8S9X - chains A and F of the 7 polymer chains in the assembly; structure by electron microscopy, 3.44 A resolution.

# Chain A
Protein: Cas7-Cas5-Cas11
From: Synechocystis sp. PCC 6803
UniProtKB: Q6ZED2 (Q6ZED2_SYNY3); residues 1-791 here = UniProt positions 1-791
Sequence (791 residues; each row starts with the number of its first residue):
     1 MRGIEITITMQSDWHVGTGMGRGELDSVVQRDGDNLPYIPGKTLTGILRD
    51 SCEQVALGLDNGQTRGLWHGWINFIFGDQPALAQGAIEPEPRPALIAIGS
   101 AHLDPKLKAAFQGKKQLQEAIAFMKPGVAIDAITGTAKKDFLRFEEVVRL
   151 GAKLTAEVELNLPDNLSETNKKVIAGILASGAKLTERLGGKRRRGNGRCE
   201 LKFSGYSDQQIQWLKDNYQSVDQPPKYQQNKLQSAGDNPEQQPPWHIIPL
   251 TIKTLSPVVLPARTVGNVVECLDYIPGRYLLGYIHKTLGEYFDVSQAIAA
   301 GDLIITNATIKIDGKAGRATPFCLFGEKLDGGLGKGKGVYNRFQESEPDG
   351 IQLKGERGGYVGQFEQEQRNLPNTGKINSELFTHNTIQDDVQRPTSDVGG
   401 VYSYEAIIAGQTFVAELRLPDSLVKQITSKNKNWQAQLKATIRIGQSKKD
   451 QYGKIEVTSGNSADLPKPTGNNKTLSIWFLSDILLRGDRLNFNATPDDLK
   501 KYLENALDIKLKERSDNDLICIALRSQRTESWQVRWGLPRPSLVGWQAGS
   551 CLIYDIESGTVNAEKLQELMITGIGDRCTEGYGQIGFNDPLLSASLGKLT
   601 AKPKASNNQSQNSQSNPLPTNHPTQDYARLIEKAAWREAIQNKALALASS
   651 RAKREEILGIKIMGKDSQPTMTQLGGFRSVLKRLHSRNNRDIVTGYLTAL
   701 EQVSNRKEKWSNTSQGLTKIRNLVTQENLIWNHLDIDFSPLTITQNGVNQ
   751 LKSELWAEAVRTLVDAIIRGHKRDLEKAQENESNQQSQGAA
Not modelled in the structure: 605-613, 780-791
Reported in the primary citation:
  - mutagenesis - D26A, R678A, R769A: abolished catalytic activity
  - catalytic residues: Asp-140, Arg-706, Arg-769, Arg-773 (from molecular simulation)
  - catalytic residues: Arg-678 (proposed by the authors, not directly observed)

# Chain F
Molecule: Crispr RNA
From: Synechocystis sp. PCC 6803
Sequence (37 nucleotides; row label = number of the first residue in the row):
     1 ACUGAAACUGUAGUAGAACCAAUCGGGGUCGUCAAUA

# How chain A and chain F interact
Contacting residue pairs (101):
  Val-16(A) / G10(F)  phosphate contact
  Gly-17(A) / U9(F)  hydrogen bond to the sugar
  Gly-17(A) / G10(F)  hydrogen bond to the phosphate
  Thr-18(A) / U9(F)  base contact
  Gly-19(A) / U9(F)  hydrogen bond to the sugar
  Gln-30(A) / U9(F)  sugar contact
  Lys-42(A) / C8(F)  sugar contact
  Lys-42(A) / U9(F)  phosphate contact
  Thr-43(A) / C8(F)  hydrogen bond to the phosphate
  Thr-43(A) / U9(F)  hydrogen bond to the phosphate
  Gly-46(A) / C8(F)  sugar contact
  Ile-47(A) / C8(F)  base contact
  Arg-49(A) / A6(F)  hydrogen bond to the phosphate
  Arg-49(A) / A7(F)  salt bridge to the phosphate
  Asp-50(A) / C8(F)  hydrogen bond to the base
  Phe-76(A) / A6(F)  phosphate contact
  Asp-78(A) / A6(F)  sugar contact
  Gln-79(A) / A6(F)  sugar contact
  Gln-79(A) / A7(F)  sugar contact
  Pro-80(A) / A5(F)  base contact
  Pro-80(A) / A6(F)  sugar contact
  Arg-92(A) / A5(F)  sugar contact
  Pro-93(A) / A5(F)  phosphate contact
  Pro-93(A) / A6(F)  phosphate contact
  Ala-94(A) / A6(F)  hydrogen bond to the phosphate
  Pro-126(A) / A15(F)  base contact
  Gly-127(A) / A15(F)  phosphate contact
  Val-128(A) / G13(F)  hydrogen bond to the sugar
  Val-128(A) / U14(F)  sugar contact
  Val-128(A) / A15(F)  phosphate contact
  Ala-129(A) / G13(F)  phosphate contact
  Ala-129(A) / U14(F)  phosphate contact
  Ile-130(A) / U14(F)  hydrogen bond to the phosphate
  Gly-135(A) / A17(F)  sugar contact
  Thr-136(A) / A17(F)  sugar contact
  Ala-137(A) / G16(F)  base contact
  Phe-141(A) / G13(F)  base contact
  Leu-142(A) / A15(F)  base contact
  Arg-143(A) / G13(F)  hydrogen bond to the base
  Phe-144(A) / A15(F)  base contact
  Gly-189(A) / G10(F)  sugar contact
  Gly-190(A) / G10(F)  sugar contact
  Gly-190(A) / U11(F)  phosphate contact
  Lys-191(A) / U11(F)  hydrogen bond to the phosphate
  Lys-191(A) / A12(F)  salt bridge to the phosphate
  Lys-191(A) / G13(F)  salt bridge to the phosphate
  Arg-192(A) / C8(F)  hydrogen bond to the base
  Arg-192(A) / G10(F)  hydrogen bond to the phosphate
  Arg-192(A) / U11(F)  salt bridge to the phosphate
  Arg-193(A) / G10(F)  phosphate contact
  Arg-193(A) / U11(F)  salt bridge to the phosphate
  Arg-194(A) / G13(F)  salt bridge to the phosphate
  Pro-261(A) / G4(F)  phosphate contact
  Arg-278(A) / G4(F)  salt bridge to the phosphate
  Tyr-279(A) / U3(F)  phosphate contact
  Tyr-279(A) / G4(F)  hydrogen bond to the phosphate
  Leu-281(A) / C2(F)  sugar contact
  Gly-282(A) / U3(F)  base contact
  His-285(A) / C2(F)  base contact
  Ser-295(A) / C2(F)  hydrogen bond to the base
  Ile-298(A) / A1(F)  sugar contact
  Ile-298(A) / C2(F)  base contact
  Thr-383(A) / U9(F)  base contact
  His-384(A) / U9(F)  salt bridge to the phosphate
  Asn-385(A) / A7(F)  hydrogen bond to the sugar
  Asn-385(A) / C8(F)  hydrogen bond to the sugar
  Asn-385(A) / U9(F)  hydrogen bond to the sugar
  Thr-386(A) / A7(F)  hydrogen bond to the base
  Thr-386(A) / C8(F)  phosphate contact
  Ile-387(A) / C8(F)  hydrogen bond to the phosphate
  Ile-387(A) / G10(F)  sugar contact
  Gln-392(A) / C8(F)  hydrogen bond to the base
  Gln-392(A) / U11(F)  sugar contact
  Arg-393(A) / U11(F)  sugar contact
  Pro-394(A) / G10(F)  base contact
  Tyr-402(A) / A7(F)  stacking on the base
  Tyr-404(A) / A7(F)  base contact
  Arg-443(A) / U3(F)  base contact
  Ile-444(A) / U3(F)  base contact
  Gly-445(A) / U3(F)  hydrogen bond to the base
  Gln-446(A) / G4(F)  sugar contact
  Gln-446(A) / A5(F)  hydrogen bond to the phosphate
  Ser-447(A) / A5(F)  hydrogen bond to the phosphate
  Lys-448(A) / U3(F)  hydrogen bond to the sugar
  Lys-448(A) / G4(F)  hydrogen bond to the phosphate
  Lys-448(A) / A5(F)  salt bridge to the phosphate
  Lys-449(A) / A6(F)  phosphate contact
  Lys-449(A) / A7(F)  salt bridge to the phosphate
  Trp-532(A) / U3(F)  phosphate contact
  Trp-532(A) / G4(F)  stacking on the base
  Gln-533(A) / U3(F)  phosphate contact
  Val-534(A) / U3(F)  hydrogen bond to the phosphate
  Val-534(A) / G4(F)  sugar contact
  Arg-535(A) / C2(F)  hydrogen bond to the sugar
  Arg-535(A) / U3(F)  salt bridge to the phosphate
  Arg-540(A) / C2(F)  salt bridge to the phosphate
  Asp-576(A) / A1(F)  base contact
  Arg-577(A) / A1(F)  base contact
  Arg-577(A) / C2(F)  salt bridge to the phosphate
  Glu-580(A) / A1(F)  phosphate contact
  Glu-580(A) / C2(F)  phosphate contact
Interface residues without a listed pair, chain A (78 interface residues in all): His-15, Pro-40, Gly-77, Ala-81, Pro-91, Tyr-283, Ala-299, Val-401, Thr-579

# Overview
78 residues of chain A and 17 residues of chain F are in contact, with 29 hydrogen bonds, 13 salt bridges and
2 aromatic stacking contacts. Polar pairs include Asp-50(A)/C8(F), Arg-143(A)/G13(F) and Arg-192(A)/C8(F). The
paper reports catalytic residues Asp-140(A), Arg-706(A) and Arg-769(A) among others; D26A, R678A and R769A of
chain A abolish catalytic activity.
Chain A is Cas7-Cas5-Cas11 and chain F is Crispr RNA, both from Synechocystis sp. PCC 6803; the structure,
CRISPR-Cas type III-D effector complex bound to self-target RNA in a post-cleavage state, was determined by
electron microscopy together with 8S9T, 8S9U and 8S9V from the same study.
